Entry 8EOF (electron microscopy, 3.30 A resolution); this record covers chains B and D of the 9 polymer chains in the assembly.

Chain B:
Molecule: DNA-directed RNA polymerase subunit alpha
Organism: Mycobacterium tuberculosis H37Rv
Notes: EC 2.7.7.6
Reference sequence: P9WGZ1 (RPOA_MYCTU); numbering as in UniProt (aligned over 1-347)
Sequence (347 residues; row label = number of the first residue in the row):
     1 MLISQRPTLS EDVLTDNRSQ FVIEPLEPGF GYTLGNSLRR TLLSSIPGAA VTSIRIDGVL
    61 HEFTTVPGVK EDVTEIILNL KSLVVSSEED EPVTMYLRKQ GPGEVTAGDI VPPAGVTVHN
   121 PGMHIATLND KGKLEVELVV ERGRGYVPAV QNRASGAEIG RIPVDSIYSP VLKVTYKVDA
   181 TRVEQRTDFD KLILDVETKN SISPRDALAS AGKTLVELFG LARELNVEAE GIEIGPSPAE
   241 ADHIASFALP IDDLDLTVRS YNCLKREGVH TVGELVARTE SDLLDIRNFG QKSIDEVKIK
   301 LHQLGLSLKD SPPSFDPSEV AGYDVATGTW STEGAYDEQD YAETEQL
Not modelled in the structure: 238-347

Chain D:
Molecule: DNA-directed RNA polymerase subunit beta'
Organism: Mycobacterium tuberculosis H37Rv
Notes: EC 2.7.7.6
Reference sequence: P9WGY7 (RPOC_MYCTU); numbering as in UniProt (aligned over 1-1316)
Sequence (1316 residues; each row starts with the number of its first residue):
     1 MLDVNFFDEL RIGLATAEDI RQWSYGEVKK PETINYRTLK PEKDGLFCEK IFGPTRDWEC
    61 YCGKYKRVRF KGIICERCGV EVTRAKVRRE RMGHIELAAP VTHIWYFKGV PSRLGYLLDL
   121 APKDLEKIIY FAAYVITSVD EEMRHNELST LEAEMAVERK AVEDQRDGEL EARAQKLEAD
   181 LAELEAEGAK ADARRKVRDG GEREMRQIRD RAQRELDRLE DIWSTFTKLA PKQLIVDENL
   241 YRELVDRYGE YFTGAMGAES IQKLIENFDI DAEAESLRDV IRNGKGQKKL RALKRLKVVA
   301 AFQQSGNSPM GMVLDAVPVI PPELRPMVQL DGGRFATSDL NDLYRRVINR NNRLKRLIDL
   361 GAPEIIVNNE KRMLQESVDA LFDNGRRGRP VTGPGNRPLK SLSDLLKGKQ GRFRQNLLGK
   421 RVDYSGRSVI VVGPQLKLHQ CGLPKLMALE LFKPFVMKRL VDLNHAQNIK SAKRMVERQR
   481 PQVWDVLEEV IAEHPVLLNR APTLHRLGIQ AFEPMLVEGK AIQLHPLVCE AFNADFDGDQ
   541 MAVHLPLSAE AQAEARILML SSNNILSPAS GRPLAMPRLD MVTGLYYLTT EVPGDTGEYQ
   601 PASGDHPETG VYSSPAEAIM AADRGVLSVR AKIKVRLTQL RPPVEIEAEL FGHSGWQPGD
   661 AWMAETTLGR VMFNELLPLG YPFVNKQMHK KVQAAIINDL AERYPMIVVA QTVDKLKDAG
   721 FYWATRSGVT VSMADVLVPP RKKEILDHYE ERADKVEKQF QRGALNHDER NEALVEIWKE
   781 ATDEVGQALR EHYPDDNPII TIVDSGATGN FTQTRTLAGM KGLVTNPKGE FIPRPVKSSF
   841 REGLTVLEYF INTHGARKGL ADTALRTADS GYLTRRLVDV SQDVIVREHD CQTERGIVVE
   901 LAERAPDGTL IRDPYIETSA YARTLGTDAV DEAGNVIVER GQDLGDPEID ALLAAGITQV
   961 KVRSVLTCAT STGVCATCYG RSMATGKLVD IGEAVGIVAA QSIGEPGTQL TMRTFHQGGV
  1021 GEDITGGLPR VQELFEARVP RGKAPIADVT GRVRLEDGER FYKITIVPDD GGEEVVYDKI
  1081 SKRQRLRVFK HEDGSERVLS DGDHVEVGQQ LMEGSADPHE VLRVQGPREV QIHLVREVQE
  1141 VYRAQGVSIH DKHIEVIVRQ MLRRVTIIDS GSTEFLPGSL IDRAEFEAEN RRVVAEGGEP
  1201 AAGRPVLMGI TKASLATDSW LSAASFQETT RVLTDAAINC RSDKLNGLKE NVIIGKLIPA
  1261 GTGINRYRNI AVQPTEEARA AAYTIPSYED QYYSPDFGAA TGAAVPLDDY GYSDYR
Not modelled in the structure: 1, 1014-1024, 1283-1316
Metal / ion sites: Zn2+ site 1: Cys60, Cys62, Cys75, Cys78; Mg2+: Asp535, Asp537, Asp539 (shared with 1 residue of chain R); Zn2+ site 2: Cys891, Cys968, Cys975, Cys978
Curated features (UniProtKB/Swiss-Prot):
  - binding site (Zn(2+)): Cys60, Cys62, Cys75, Cys78, Cys891, Cys968, Cys975, Cys978
  - binding site (Mg(2+)): Asp535, Asp537, Asp539

Interface between chain B and chain D:
Contacting residue pairs (23; chain B residue first):
  Arg39(B) - Asp623(D)  salt bridge
  Arg40(B) - Asp623(D)
  Leu78(B) - Ser613(D)
  Leu78(B) - Arg636(D)
  Leu78(B) - Met663(D)  hydrophobic
  Asn79(B) - Arg636(D)  hydrogen bond
  Lys81(B) - Glu617(D)  salt bridge
  Tyr146(B) - Tyr612(D)
  Tyr146(B) - Glu617(D)  hydrogen bond
  Tyr146(B) - Met620(D)  hydrophobic
  Tyr146(B) - Ala621(D)  hydrophobic
  Tyr146(B) - Arg624(D)  hydrogen bond (backbone-side chain)
  Pro148(B) - Arg624(D)
  Pro148(B) - Val626(D)  hydrophobic
  Ile167(B) - Glu617(D)
  Ile167(B) - Met620(D)  hydrophobic
  Leu172(B) - Ala616(D)
  Arg182(B) - Trp484(D)
  Arg182(B) - Glu488(D)  salt bridge
  Gln185(B) - Lys445(D)
  Gln185(B) - Glu518(D)
  Thr187(B) - Glu518(D)
  Asp188(B) - Glu518(D)
Interface residues without a listed pair, chain B (21 interface residues in all): Phe63, Thr74, Glu75, Ile162, Asp165, Val171, Lys173, Arg186
Interface residues without a listed pair, chain D (22 interface residues in all): Asp485, Leu516, Gly604, Pro607, Glu608, Val611, Ile619

Summary:
21 residues of chain B and 22 residues of chain D are in contact; the contacts include 3 hydrogen bonds and 3
salt bridges. Polar contacts include Arg39(B)-Asp623(D), Lys81(B)-Glu617(D) and Arg182(B)-Glu488(D). UniProt
lists 8 Zn2+-binding residues and 3 Mg2+-binding residues on chain D.
Here chain B is DNA-directed RNA polymerase subunit alpha and chain D is DNA-directed RNA polymerase subunit
beta', both from Mycobacterium tuberculosis H37Rv. Entry 8EOF (Mycobacterium tuberculosis transcription
elongation complex with Bacillus subtilis NusG (EC_PG)) was determined by electron microscopy (same
publication as 8EHQ, 8EJ3, 8EOE, 8EOS, 8EOT and 8EXY).
